7M64 - chains A and D of the 10 polymer chains in the assembly; structure by electron microscopy, 4.00 A resolution.

[Chain A (and D)]
Name: Islet amyloid polypeptide
Notes: fragment: C-terminal amidated peptide; chain D of this document is another copy of the same molecule, construct and numbering; everything in this record applies to it too
UniProt: P10997 (IAPP_HUMAN); residues 1-37 here correspond to UniProt positions 34-70 (UniProt number = residue number + 33)
Amino-acid sequence (38 residues; numbered 1 to 38; the number before each row is that of its first residue):
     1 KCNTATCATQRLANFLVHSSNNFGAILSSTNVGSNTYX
Disordered / not traced: 1-12
Modified / non-standard residues: NH2 (amino group) at position 38
Construct notes: amidation (38)

[Interface between chain A and chain D]
Residue-residue contacts - 47 pairs, chain A then chain D:
  A13(A) - A13(D)
  A13(A) - N14(D)  hydrogen bond (backbone-backbone)
  N14(A) - N14(D)
  F15(A) - N14(D)
  F15(A) - F15(D)
  F15(A) - L16(D)  hydrogen bond (backbone-backbone)
  F15(A) - S28(D)
  L16(A) - L16(D)
  V17(A) - L16(D)  hydrogen bond (backbone-backbone)
  V17(A) - V17(D)
  V17(A) - H18(D)  hydrogen bond (backbone-backbone)
  H18(A) - H18(D)
  S19(A) - H18(D)
  S19(A) - S19(D)
  S19(A) - S20(D)  hydrogen bond (backbone-backbone)
  S20(A) - S20(D)
  N21(A) - S20(D)  hydrogen bond (backbone-backbone)
  N21(A) - N21(D)
  N22(A) - N22(D)
  N22(A) - F23(D)
  N22(A) - G24(D)  hydrogen bond (backbone-backbone)
  F23(A) - F23(D)  hydrophobic
  F23(A) - G24(D)  hydrogen bond (backbone-backbone)
  G24(A) - G24(D)
  A25(A) - A25(D)
  I26(A) - A25(D)
  I26(A) - I26(D)  hydrophobic
  I26(A) - L27(D)  hydrogen bond (backbone-backbone)
  L27(A) - L27(D)
  S28(A) - L27(D)  hydrogen bond (backbone-backbone)
  S28(A) - S28(D)  hydrogen bond (backbone-side chain)
  S28(A) - S29(D)  hydrogen bond (backbone-backbone)
  S29(A) - S29(D)
  T30(A) - S29(D)
  T30(A) - T30(D)  hydrogen bond (backbone-side chain)
  T30(A) - N31(D)  hydrogen bond (backbone-backbone)
  N31(A) - N31(D)
  V32(A) - N31(D)  hydrogen bond (backbone-backbone)
  G33(A) - V32(D)  hydrogen bond (backbone-backbone)
  S34(A) - G33(D)
  S34(A) - S34(D)  hydrogen bond (backbone-backbone)
  N35(A) - N35(D)
  T36(A) - N35(D)  hydrogen bond (backbone-backbone)
  T36(A) - T36(D)
  T36(A) - Y37(D)  hydrogen bond (backbone-backbone)
  Y37(A) - Y37(D)  hydrophobic
  NH2_38(A) - Y37(D)  hydrogen bond (backbone-backbone)

[Overview]
26 residues of chain A face 25 of chain D across their interface, with 20 hydrogen bonds. Polar pairs include
S28(A)-S28(D), T30(A)-T30(D) and A13(A)-N14(D).
Both chains are Islet amyloid polypeptide. Entry 7M64 (Cryo-EM structure of human islet amyloid polypeptide
(hIAPP, or amylin) fibrils seeded by patient extracted fibrils ...) was determined by electron microscopy
together with 7M61, 7M62 and 7M65 from the same study.
